9UD5 - chains E and F of the 6 polymer chains in the assembly; structure by electron microscopy, 2.90 A resolution.

Chain E:
Protein: Na(+)-translocating NADH-quinone reductase subunit E
Source organism: Vibrio cholerae O395
Notes: EC 7.2.1.1
UniProtKB: A5F5Y5 (NQRE_VIBC3); numbering as in UniProt (aligned over 1-198)
Chain sequence (198 residues; numbered 1 to 198; the number before each row is that of its first residue):
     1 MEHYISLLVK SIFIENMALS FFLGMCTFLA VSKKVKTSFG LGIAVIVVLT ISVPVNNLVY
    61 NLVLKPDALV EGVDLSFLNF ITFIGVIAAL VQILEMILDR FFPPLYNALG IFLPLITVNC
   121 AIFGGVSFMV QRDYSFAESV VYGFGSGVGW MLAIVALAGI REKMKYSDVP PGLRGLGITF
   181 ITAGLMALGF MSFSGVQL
Metal / ion sites: 2Fe-2S cluster Fe: C26 (shared with 2 residues of chain D)
Residues lining bound ligands: 2Fe-2S cluster (FES): G24, M25, C26, V118, N119, C120

Chain F:
Protein: Na(+)-translocating NADH-quinone reductase subunit F
Source organism: Vibrio cholerae O395
Notes: EC 7.2.1.1
UniProtKB: A5F5Y4 (NQRF_VIBC3); numbering as in UniProt (aligned over 1-408)
Chain sequence (414 residues; each row starts with the number of its first residue):
     1 MSTIIFGVVM FTLIILALVL VILFAKSKLV PTGDITISIN GDPEKAIVTQ PGGKLLTALA
    61 GAGVFVSSAC GGGGSCGQCR VKIKSGGGDI LPTELDHISK GEAREGERLA CQVAVKADMD
   121 LELPEEIFGV KKWECTVISN DNKATFIKEL KLAIPDGESV PFRAGGYIQI EAPAHHVKYA
   181 DFDVPEKYRG DWDKFNLFRY ESKVDEPIIR AYSMANYPEE FGIIMLNVRI ATPPPNNPNV
   241 PPGQMSSYIW SLKAGDKCTI SGPFGEFFAK DTDAEMVFIG GGAGMAPMRS HIFDQLKRLK
   301 SKRKMSYWYG ARSKREMFYV EDFDGLAAEN DNFVWHCALS DPQPEDNWTG YTGFIHNVLY
   361 ENYLKDHEAP EDCEYYMCGP PMMNAAVINM LKNLGVEEEN ILLDDFGGHH HHHH
Unresolved in the structure: 409-414
Differences from the reference sequence: expression tag (409-414)
Metal / ion sites: 2Fe-2S cluster Fe: C76, C79, C111
Residues lining bound ligands:
  - FAD (flavin-adenine dinucleotide): Y167, R210, A211, Y212, S213, N227, V228, R229, A231, T232, P233, P234, N237, V240, P241, P242, G243, Q244, M245, S246, F406, G407
  - 2Fe-2S cluster (FES): G72, G74, C76, G77, Q78, C79, L109, C111, Q112
UniProt features mapped onto this chain:
  - binding site ([2Fe-2S] cluster): C70, C76, C79, C111

Interface between chain E and chain F:
Pairs across the interface (7; chain E residue first):
  G85(E) - L18(F)
  A89(E) - I22(F)  hydrophobic
  I93(E) - L29(F)
  M96(E) - L29(F)  hydrophobic
  I97(E) - L29(F)
  D99(E) - K116(F)  hydrogen bond (backbone-side chain)
  R100(E) - L29(F)
Interface residues without a listed pair, chain E (10 interface residues in all): D74, V86, N107
Interface residues without a listed pair, chain F (6 interface residues in all): T3, D89

Summary:
10 residues of chain E and 6 residues of chain F are in contact, with 1 hydrogen bond. The hydrogen-bonded
pair is D99(E)-K116(F). Bound to chain E: 2Fe-2S cluster. Bound to chain F: 2Fe-2S cluster and flavin-adenine
dinucleotide.
Here chain E is Na(+)-translocating NADH-quinone reductase subunit E and chain F is Na(+)-translocating
NADH-quinone reductase subunit F, both from Vibrio cholerae O395. Entry 9UD5 (Cryo-EM structure of
Na+-translocating NADH-ubiquinone oxidoreductase from Vibrio cholerae reduced by NADH, with bound korormicin
A) was determined by electron microscopy, deposited together with 9U5G, 9UD3, 9UD4, 9UD6, 9UD8, 9UD9 and 4
further entries.
